Entry 1RUE (X-ray diffraction, 2.90 A resolution); this record covers chains 1 and 3 of the 4 polymer chains in the assembly.

# Chain 1
Name: Rhinovirus 14
Organism: Human rhinovirus 14
UniProt: P03303 (POLG_HRV14); residues 1-289 here correspond to UniProt positions 567-855 (UniProt number = residue number + 566)
Chain sequence (289 residues; numbered 1 to 289; the number before each row is that of its first residue):
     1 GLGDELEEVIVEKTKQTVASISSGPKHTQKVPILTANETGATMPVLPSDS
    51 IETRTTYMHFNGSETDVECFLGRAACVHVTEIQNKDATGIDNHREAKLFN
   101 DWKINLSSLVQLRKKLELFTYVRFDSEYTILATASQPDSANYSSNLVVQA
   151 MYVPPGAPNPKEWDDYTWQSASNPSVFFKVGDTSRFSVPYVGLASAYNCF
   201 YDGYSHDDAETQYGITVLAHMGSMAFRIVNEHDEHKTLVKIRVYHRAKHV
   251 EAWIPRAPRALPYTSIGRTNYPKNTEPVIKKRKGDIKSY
Disordered / not traced: 1-16
Differences from the reference sequence: engineered mutation Ala219 (Asn786 in P03303)
Ligand contacts: win vi (W35; 5-(5-(4-(4,5-dihydro-2-oxazoly)phenoxy)pentyl)-3-methyl isoxazole): Ile104, Leu106, Ser126, Tyr128, Ala150, Tyr152, Pro174, Ser175, Val176, Phe186, Val188, Val191, Tyr197, Met221, Met224

# Chain 3
Name: Rhinovirus 14
Organism: Human rhinovirus 14
Notes: engineered mutation(s): N(1)219A
UniProt: P03303 (POLG_HRV14); residues 1-236 here correspond to UniProt positions 331-566 (UniProt number = residue number + 330)
Chain sequence (236 residues; each row starts with the number of its first residue):
     1 GLPTTTLPGSGQFLTTDDRQSPSALPNYEPTPRIHIPGKVHNLLEIIQVD
    51 TLIPMNNTHTKDEVNSYLIPLNANRQNEQVFGTNLFIGDGVFKTTLLGEI
   101 VQYYTHWSGSLRFSLMYTGPALSSAKLILAYTPPGARGPQDRREAMLGTH
   151 VVWDIGLQSTIVMTIPWTSGVQFRYTDPDTYTSAGFLSCWYQTSLILPPE
   201 TTGQVYLLSFISACPDFKLRLMKDTQTISQTVALTE

# Interface between chain 1 and chain 3
Contacting residue pairs (180; chain 1 residue first):
  Ala19(1) with Asp216(3)
  Ile33(1) with Val151(3), hydrophobic; Thr160(3); Ile161(3); Val162(3), hydrogen bond (backbone-backbone)
  Leu34(1) with Gln158(3); Thr160(3)
  Thr35(1) with Gln158(3); Ser159(3), hydrogen bond (backbone-backbone); Thr160(3), hydrogen bond (backbone-backbone); Val162(3)
  Ala36(1) with Thr160(3)
  Asn37(1) with Asp50(3); Met116(3); Thr160(3), hydrogen bond (backbone-side chain); Phe210(3)
  Glu38(1) with Met116(3); Ser159(3), hydrogen bond
  Thr42(1) with Gln48(3); Val49(3); Asp50(3), hydrogen bond (side chain-backbone); Arg112(3); Ser212(3)
  Met43(1) with Arg112(3), hydrogen bond (backbone-side chain)
  Pro44(1) with Arg112(3)
  Val45(1) with Arg112(3), hydrogen bond (backbone-side chain); Val162(3), hydrophobic; Cys214(3)
  Leu46(1) with Thr164(3); Pro215(3)
  Pro47(1) with Ser110(3); Thr164(3); Pro166(3), hydrophobic; Cys214(3)
  Ser50(1) with Thr164(3)
  Ile51(1) with Thr149(3); Pro166(3), hydrophobic
  Met58(1) with Pro215(3); Asp216(3); Lys218(3)
  Phe60(1) with Lys218(3); Leu219(3)
  Gly62(1) with Asn42(3); Leu44(3)
  Glu64(1) with Tyr104(3), hydrogen bond (backbone-side chain); Arg220(3); Leu221(3), hydrogen bond (side chain-backbone); Met222(3), hydrogen bond (side chain-backbone)
  Thr65(1) with Asn42(3), hydrogen bond; Leu43(3), hydrogen bond (backbone-backbone); Leu44(3); Tyr104(3)
  Asp66(1) with His41(3); Asn42(3)
  Val67(1) with Val40(3); His41(3), hydrogen bond (backbone-backbone)
  Phe70(1) with Leu43(3), hydrophobic; Tyr103(3), hydrophobic; Tyr104(3); Met222(3)
  Arg73(1) with Thr15(3); Thr16(3); Met222(3)
  Ala74(1) with Phe13(3), hydrophobic; Thr15(3), hydrogen bond (backbone-backbone)
  Lys103(1) with Glu236(3), salt bridge
  Ser108(1) with Gln230(3), hydrogen bond (backbone-side chain); Ala233(3); Leu234(3), hydrogen bond (side chain-backbone)
  Leu109(1) with Gln230(3)
  Val110(1) with Ile228(3); Gln230(3), hydrogen bond (backbone-side chain); Leu234(3), hydrophobic
  Gln111(1) with Asp224(3)
  Arg113(1) with Leu234(3)
  Lys114(1) with Glu99(3), salt bridge; Tyr103(3); Thr227(3), hydrogen bond; Ile228(3)
  Lys115(1) with Tyr103(3); Met222(3)
  Phe119(1) with Val40(3), hydrophobic
  Tyr121(1) with Ile36(3), hydrophobic
  Arg123(1) with Pro30(3); Thr31(3), hydrogen bond (side chain-backbone); Pro32(3); Arg33(3)
  Glu127(1) with Arg19(3); Ser21(3)
  Thr129(1) with Phe13(3)
  Pro174(1) with Ala24(3); Leu25(3), hydrophobic
  Arg185(1) with Phe13(3); Ser21(3)
  Phe186(1) with Ser21(3); Pro22(3)
  Ser187(1) with Ser21(3); Pro22(3), hydrogen bond (backbone-backbone); Ser23(3); Ala24(3), hydrogen bond (backbone-backbone)
  Pro189(1) with Ser23(3); Leu25(3), hydrophobic; Tyr28(3), hydrophobic
  Tyr190(1) with Tyr28(3); Pro30(3)
  Val191(1) with Leu25(3), hydrophobic; Tyr28(3)
  Gly192(1) with Thr31(3), hydrogen bond (backbone-side chain)
  Leu193(1) with Thr31(3), hydrogen bond (backbone-side chain)
  Ala194(1) with Thr31(3), hydrogen bond (backbone-side chain)
  Ser195(1) with Thr31(3); Pro32(3), hydrogen bond (side chain-backbone); Ile34(3)
  Thr216(1) with Glu236(3)
  Tyr244(1) with Phe13(3), hydrophobic
  Arg246(1) with Asp17(3); Asp18(3), salt bridge; Arg19(3)
  Glu251(1) with Arg33(3), salt bridge; Lys39(3), salt bridge
  Ala252(1) with Lys39(3); Val40(3), hydrogen bond (backbone-backbone)
  Trp253(1) with Ile36(3); Pro37(3); Gly38(3); Lys39(3)
  Ile254(1) with Pro37(3); Gly38(3), hydrogen bond (backbone-backbone)
  Pro255(1) with Gly38(3); Val40(3); Ile46(3), hydrophobic
  Pro258(1) with Leu96(3); Glu99(3)
  Tyr263(1) with Ile228(3), hydrophobic; Leu234(3), hydrophobic
  Thr264(1) with Leu234(3)
  Ser265(1) with Thr235(3); Glu236(3)
  Ile266(1) with Leu234(3); Thr235(3), hydrogen bond (backbone-backbone); Glu236(3)
  Arg268(1) with Glu236(3), hydrogen bond (side chain-backbone)
  Pro277(1) with Thr60(3); Lys61(3); Asp62(3)
  Val278(1) with Asp62(3), hydrogen bond (backbone-side chain)
  Ile279(1) with Pro54(3), hydrophobic; Asn57(3); Asp62(3), hydrogen bond (backbone-side chain)
  Lys280(1) with Asn57(3); Asp89(3), salt bridge; Gly90(3); Lys93(3)
  Lys281(1) with Asn57(3); Thr58(3), hydrogen bond (side chain-backbone); His59(3), hydrogen bond (side chain-backbone); Thr60(3)
  Arg282(1) with Met55(3), hydrogen bond (side chain-backbone); Asn57(3), hydrogen bond (backbone-backbone); Gly82(3), hydrogen bond (side chain-backbone)
  Ile286(1) with Met55(3); Asn56(3); Thr58(3); Val80(3); Phe81(3), hydrophobic; Gly82(3), hydrogen bond (backbone-backbone)
  Lys287(1) with Gln79(3); Gly82(3)
  Ser288(1) with Gly82(3); Thr83(3)
  Tyr289(1) with Gln79(3), hydrogen bond; Gly82(3); Thr83(3); Asn84(3); Gly138(3); Pro139(3), hydrogen bond (side chain-backbone); Phe186(3), hydrophobic; Leu187(3); Ser188(3); Trp190(3)
Interface residues without a listed pair, chain 1 (80 interface residues in all): Cys69, Ser107, Ala196, Lys248, Glu276, Gly284, Asp285
Interface residues without a listed pair, chain 3 (99 interface residues in all): Ser66, Ile69, Pro70, Val91, Thr94, Ser114, Trp153, Phe173, Phe217, Thr225, Ser229

# Overview
80 residues of chain 1 and 99 residues of chain 3 are in contact, with 40 hydrogen bonds and 6 salt bridges.
Among the polar pairs are Lys103(1)-Glu236(3), Lys114(1)-Glu99(3) and Arg246(1)-Asp18(3). Win vi is bound
between chain 1 and chain 3.
Chain 1 is Rhinovirus 14 and chain 3 is Rhinovirus 14, both from Human rhinovirus 14; the structure,
Rhinovirus 14 site directed mutant N1219A complexed with antiviral compound win 52035, was determined by X-ray
diffraction together with 1RUC, 1RUD, 1RUF, 1RUG, 1RUH, 1RUI and 1RUJ from the same study.
